Entry 8UMH (electron microscopy, 4.10 A resolution (low resolution: residue-level contacts below are approximate; hydrogen-bond / salt-bridge calls are withheld)); this record covers chains M and T of the 30 polymer chains in the assembly.

# Chain M
Molecule: Transcription initiation factor IIB
From: Saccharomyces cerevisiae
Reference sequence: P29055 (TF2B_YEAST); residue numbers follow UniProt; this construct covers 1-345
Sequence (345 residues; row label = number of the first residue in the row):
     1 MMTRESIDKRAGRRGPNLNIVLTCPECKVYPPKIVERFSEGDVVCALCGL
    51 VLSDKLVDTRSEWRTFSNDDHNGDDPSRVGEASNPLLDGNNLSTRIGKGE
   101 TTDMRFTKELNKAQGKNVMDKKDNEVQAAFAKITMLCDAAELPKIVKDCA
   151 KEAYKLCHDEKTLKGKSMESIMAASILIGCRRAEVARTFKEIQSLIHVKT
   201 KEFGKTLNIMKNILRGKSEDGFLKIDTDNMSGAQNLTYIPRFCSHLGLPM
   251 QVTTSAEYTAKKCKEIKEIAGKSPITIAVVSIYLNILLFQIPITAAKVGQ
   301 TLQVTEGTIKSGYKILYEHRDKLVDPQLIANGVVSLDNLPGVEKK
Unresolved in the structure: 1-15, 67-83, 219-233, 327-345
Curated features (UniProtKB/Swiss-Prot):
  - zinc finger: Ile20 to Ser53 (TFIIB-type)
  - binding site (Zn(2+)): Cys24, Cys27, Cys45, Cys48
Bound ions: Zn2+: Cys24, Cys27, Cys45, Cys48

# Chain T
Molecule: 64-nt DNA strand
Sequence (64 nucleotides; row label = number of the first residue in the row; numbers below 1 keep their minus sign (DG-56 is residue -56)):
   -56 GATAACAAGTAAAGTACTCATCGATGAAAAAATGAATGTAGAGCCCCTTT
    -6 TATATGTTTTCACC
Unresolved in the structure: -56
Construct notes: conflict DC-10 (Dt663632 in 2567904391)

# Interface between chain M and chain T
Residue-residue contacts (8; chain M residue first):
  Lys164(M) - DC-13(T)
  Lys164(M) - DC-12(T)
  Gly271(M) - DT-2(T)
  Lys272(M) - DA-3(T)
  Lys272(M) - DT-2(T)
  Thr305(M) - DG-1(T)
  Thr305(M) - DT0(T)
  Thr308(M) - DG-1(T)
Interface residues without a listed pair, chain M (7 interface residues in all): Lys166, Thr276

# Overview
7 residues of chain M face 6 of chain T across their interface. Cys24(M), Cys27(M), Cys45(M) and Cys48(M)
coordinate Zn2+. Curated annotation (UniProt) lists 4 Zn2+-binding residues on chain M.
Chain M is Transcription initiation factor IIB (Saccharomyces cerevisiae) and chain T is a 64-nt DNA strand;
the structure, Consensus map of PICdeltaTFIIK form2, was determined by electron microscopy.
